PDB entry 6N4L | X-ray diffraction, 1.13 A resolution | chain A

[Chain A]
Protein: Nitrogenase iron protein 1
Source organism: Azotobacter vinelandii
Notes: EC 1.18.6.1
UniProtKB: P00459 (NIFH1_AZOVI); residues 1-289 here correspond to UniProt positions 2-290 (UniProt number = residue number + 1)
Amino-acid sequence (289 residues; row label = number of the first residue in the row):
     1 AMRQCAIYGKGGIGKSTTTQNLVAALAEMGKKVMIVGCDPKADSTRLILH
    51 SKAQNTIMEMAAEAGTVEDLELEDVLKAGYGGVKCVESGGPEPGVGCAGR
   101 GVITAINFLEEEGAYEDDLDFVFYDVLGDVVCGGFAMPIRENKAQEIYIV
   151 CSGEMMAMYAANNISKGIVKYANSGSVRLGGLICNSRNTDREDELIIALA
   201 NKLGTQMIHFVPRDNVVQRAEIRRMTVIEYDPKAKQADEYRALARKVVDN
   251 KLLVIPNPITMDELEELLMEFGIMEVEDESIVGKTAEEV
Unresolved in the structure: 284-289
Glycans and other covalent adducts: covalent link Asp278-Gly283
Metal / ion sites: Mg2+: Ser16 (together with ADP); 4Fe-4S cluster Fe: Cys97, Cys132
Ligand contacts:
  - ADP (adenosine-5'-diphosphate): Lys10, Gly11, Gly12, Ile13, Gly14, Lys15, Ser16, Thr17, Lys41, Met156, Asn185, Val211, Pro212, Arg213, Asp214, Val217, Gln218, Glu221, Gln236, Tyr240, Met274
  - 4Fe-4S cluster (SF4): Gly96, Cys97, Ala98, Gly99, Val130, Cys132, Gly133, Phe135
What the authors report for this chain:
  - 4Fe-4S cluster coordination: Cys97, Cys132

[Summary]
Bound to chain A: ADP and 4Fe-4S cluster. Cys97 and Cys132 coordinate a 4Fe-4S cluster Fe ion. From the paper:
4Fe-4S cluster coordination by Cys97 and Cys132.
Chain A is Nitrogenase iron protein 1 (Azotobacter vinelandii); the structure, Dithionite-reduced ADP-bound
form of the nitrogenase Fe-protein from A. vinelandii, was determined by X-ray diffraction (same publication
as 6N4J, 6N4K and 6N4M).
